PDB entry 5UIK | X-ray diffraction, 2.20 A resolution | chains A and B

== Chain A (and B) ==
Protein: Formyltransferase
Organism: Salmonella choleraesuis
Notes: chain B of this document is another copy of the same molecule, construct and numbering; everything in this record applies to it too
UniProt: U3GK13 (U3GK13_SALCE); residues 1-398 here = UniProt positions 1-398
Amino-acid sequence (405 residues; each row starts with the number of its first residue; numbers below 1 keep their minus sign (Gly-6 is residue -6)):
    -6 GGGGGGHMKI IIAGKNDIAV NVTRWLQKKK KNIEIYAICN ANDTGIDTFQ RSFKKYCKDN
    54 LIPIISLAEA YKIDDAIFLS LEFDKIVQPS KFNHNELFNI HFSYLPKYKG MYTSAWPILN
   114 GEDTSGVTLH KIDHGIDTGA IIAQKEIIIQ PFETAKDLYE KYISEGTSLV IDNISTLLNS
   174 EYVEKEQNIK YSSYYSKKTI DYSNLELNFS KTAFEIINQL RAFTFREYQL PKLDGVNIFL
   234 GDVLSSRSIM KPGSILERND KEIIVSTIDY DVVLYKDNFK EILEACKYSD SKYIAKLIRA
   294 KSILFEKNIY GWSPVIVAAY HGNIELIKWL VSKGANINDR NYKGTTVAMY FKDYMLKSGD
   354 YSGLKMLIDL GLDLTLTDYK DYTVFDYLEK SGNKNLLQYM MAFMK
Disordered / not traced: -6 to -1, 398 (chain B: -6 to 0)
Differences from the reference sequence: expression tag (-6 to 0); engineered mutation Ala395 (Glu in U3GK13)
Metal / ion sites: Na+: Ser241, Ser259, Thr260
Small-molecule neighbours:
  - 6R-folinic acid (FON; N-{[4-({[(6R)-2-amino-5-formyl-4-oxo-1,4,5,6,7,8-hexahydropteridin-6-yl]methyl}amino)phenyl]carbonyl}-L-glutamic acid): Ser73, Phe76, Asp77, Lys78, Ile79, Val80, Asn92, Ile125, Asp126, His127, Gly128, Ile129, Asp130, Lys190
  - T3F ((3R,4S,5R,6R)-4-amino-3,5-dihydroxy-6-methyloxan-2-yl][hydroxy-[[(2R,3S,5R)-3-hydroxy-5-(5-methyl-2,4-dioxopyrimidin-1-yl)oxolan-2-yl]methoxy]phosphoryl] hydrogen phosphate), molecule 1: Lys8, Asn33, Glu75, Phe76, Asp77, His94, Gly103, Met104, Tyr105, Thr106, Ser107, Tyr152, Tyr195, Phe218, Tyr221, Gln222
  - T3F, molecule 2: Trp305, Ile309, Val310, Tyr313, His314, Asn334, Lys336, Thr338, Met342, Tyr343, Lys345, Asp346, Tyr380
From the paper describing this entry:
  - binding site for 6R-folinic acid: Val80, Asp126, Gly128, Asp130
  - binding site for T3F: Phe76, Gly103, Tyr105, Trp305, Tyr313, Asn334, Lys336, Thr338, Tyr343, Asp346
  - mutagenesis - E395A: increased stability
  - mutagenesis - E395A: unchanged catalytic activity on dTDP-Fuc3N
  - mutagenesis - W305A/E395A: decreased catalytic activity on dTDP-Qui3N

== Chain A / chain B interface ==
Residue-residue contacts (53; chain A residue first):
  Lys102(A) with Thr205(B); Asp262(B)
  Asp116(A) with Lys183(B), salt bridge; Tyr184(B), hydrogen bond
  Asp126(A) with Arg240(B), salt bridge
  Thr131(A) with Arg240(B), hydrogen bond (backbone-side chain); Ile261(B)
  Glu179(A) with Arg240(B), salt bridge; Tyr263(B)
  Gln180(A) with Tyr263(B), hydrogen bond (backbone-side chain)
  Ile182(A) with Phe207(B); Val236(B), hydrophobic; Tyr263(B), hydrophobic
  Lys183(A) with Phe207(B)
  Tyr184(A) with Gly114(B); Asp116(B), hydrogen bond; Phe207(B), hydrophobic
  Ser185(A) with Thr205(B), hydrogen bond (backbone-side chain); Phe207(B); Glu208(B); Asp262(B), hydrogen bond
  Ser186(A) with Thr205(B); Glu208(B)
  Tyr187(A) with Ser203(B); Lys204(B), hydrogen bond (backbone-side chain); Thr205(B); Glu208(B), hydrogen bond (backbone-side chain); Ile261(B), hydrophobic
  Ser203(A) with Tyr187(B)
  Lys204(A) with Tyr187(B), hydrogen bond (side chain-backbone)
  Thr205(A) with Ser185(B), hydrogen bond (side chain-backbone); Ser186(B); Tyr187(B)
  Phe207(A) with Ile182(B); Lys183(B); Tyr184(B), hydrophobic; Ser185(B)
  Glu208(A) with Ser185(B); Ser186(B); Tyr187(B), hydrogen bond (side chain-backbone)
  Val236(A) with Ile182(B), hydrophobic
  Arg240(A) with Asp126(B), salt bridge; Thr131(B); Glu179(B), salt bridge
  Ile242(A) with His127(B)
  Ile261(A) with Thr131(B); Tyr187(B), hydrophobic
  Asp262(A) with Lys102(B), salt bridge; Thr131(B); Ser185(B), hydrogen bond
  Tyr263(A) with Glu179(B); Gln180(B), hydrogen bond (side chain-backbone); Ile182(B), hydrophobic
Also at the interface, not in a pair above, chain A (30 interface residues in all): Gly114, His127, Ile129, Pro144, Asn181, Tyr188, Thr192
Also at the interface, not in a pair above, chain B (28 interface residues in all): Ile129, Asn181, Thr192, Ile242

== Summary ==
Chain A and chain B form an interface of 30 and 28 residues respectively, with 13 hydrogen bonds and 6 salt
bridges. Among the polar pairs are Asp116(A)-Lys183(B), Asp126(A)-Arg240(B) and Glu179(A)-Arg240(B). The paper
reports a binding site for T3F at Phe76(A), Gly103(A) and Tyr105(A) among others; E395A of chain A increases
stability.
Chain A and chain B are both Formyltransferase (Salmonella choleraesuis); the structure, X-ray structure of
the FdtF formyltransferase from salmonella enteric O60 in complex with TDP-Fuc3N and folinic ..., was
determined by X-ray diffraction (same publication as 5UIJ, 5UIL, 5UIM and 5UIN).
